Entry 1AHG (X-ray diffraction, 2.50 A resolution); this record covers chains A and B.

# Chain A (and B)
Name: Aspartate aminotransferase
From: Escherichia coli (strain K12)
Notes: EC 2.6.1.1; chain B of this document is another copy of the same molecule, construct and numbering; everything in this record applies to it too
UniProt: P00509 (AAT_ECOLI); the construct has insertions or renumbered stretches relative to UniProt, so the offset changes along the chain: 5-64 = UniProt 1-60; 66-126 = UniProt 61-121; 133-152 = UniProt 123-142; 154-231 = UniProt 143-220; 2 more segments
Sequence (396 residues; row label = number of the first residue in the row; note: 9 numbers in that range are skipped by the numbering (no residue carries them; nothing is unmodelled there)):
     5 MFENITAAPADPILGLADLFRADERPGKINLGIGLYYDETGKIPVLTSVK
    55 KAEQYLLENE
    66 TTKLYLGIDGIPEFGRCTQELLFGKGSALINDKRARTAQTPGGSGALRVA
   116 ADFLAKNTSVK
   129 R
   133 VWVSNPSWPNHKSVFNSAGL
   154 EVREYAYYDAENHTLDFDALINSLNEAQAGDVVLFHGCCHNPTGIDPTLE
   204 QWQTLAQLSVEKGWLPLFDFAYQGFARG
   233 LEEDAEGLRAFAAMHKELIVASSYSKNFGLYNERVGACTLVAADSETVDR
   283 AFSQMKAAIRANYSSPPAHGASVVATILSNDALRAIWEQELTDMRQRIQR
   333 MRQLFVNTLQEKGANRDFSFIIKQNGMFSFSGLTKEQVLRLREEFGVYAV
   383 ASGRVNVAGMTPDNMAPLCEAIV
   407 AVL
Sequence notes: engineered mutation L39 (Val35 in P00509), Y41 (Lys37 in P00509), I47 (Thr43 in P00509), L69 (Asn64 in P00509), S109 (Thr104 in P00509), S297 (Asn285 in P00509)
Small-molecule neighbours:
  - pyridoxal phosphate / tyrosine, molecule 1: D15, I17, L18, I37, G38, G107, G108, S109, W140, N142, H143, H189, N194, D222, A224, Y225, S255, S257, K258, R266, F360, R386
  - pyridoxal phosphate / tyrosine, molecule 2: Y70, R292, S296
Curated features (UniProtKB/Swiss-Prot):
  - binding site (L-aspartate): G38, W140, N194, R386
  - modified residue: K258 (N6-(pyridoxal phosphate)lysine)

# How chain A and chain B interact
Pairs across the interface - 145 pairs, chain A then chain B:
  M5(A) with V125(B), hydrophobic; G183(B); E249(B), hydrogen bond (backbone-side chain)
  F6(A) with F118(B), hydrophobic; E249(B), hydrogen bond (backbone-side chain); I251(B), hydrophobic; V273(B); T279(B); R282(B), hydrogen bond (backbone-side chain); A283(B), hydrophobic
  E7(A) with R282(B), hydrogen bond (backbone-side chain)
  I9(A) with N122(B); R282(B), hydrogen bond (backbone-side chain); Q286(B)
  T10(A) with Q286(B), hydrogen bond (backbone-side chain)
  A11(A) with R282(B); S285(B); Q286(B)
  A12(A) with S285(B), hydrogen bond (backbone-side chain); Q286(B)
  D15(A) with R292(B), salt bridge
  P16(A) with R292(B)
  I37(A) with Y70(B), hydrophobic
  L39(A) with L69(B), hydrophobic; Y70(B), hydrophobic
  K46(A) with T66(B), hydrogen bond (side chain-backbone); T67(B)
  I47(A) with T66(B); T67(B), hydrogen bond (backbone-side chain); L69(B), hydrophobic
  P48(A) with T66(B)
  V49(A) with T66(B); T67(B)
  K54(A) with L61(B), hydrogen bond (side chain-backbone); E64(B), hydrogen bond (side chain-backbone)
  E57(A) with K68(B)
  Q58(A) with L61(B)
  L61(A) with K54(B), hydrogen bond (backbone-side chain); Q58(B); L61(B), hydrophobic
  E64(A) with V49(B); K54(B), hydrogen bond (backbone-side chain)
  T66(A) with I47(B); P48(B); V49(B)
  T67(A) with I47(B), hydrogen bond (side chain-backbone); V49(B)
  K68(A) with V49(B); E57(B), salt bridge; G261(B); Y263(B); N264(B), hydrogen bond (backbone-backbone); E265(B), salt bridge
  L69(A) with L39(B), hydrophobic; I47(B), hydrophobic; N264(B), hydrogen bond (backbone-side chain)
  Y70(A) with S257(B); K258(B); Y263(B); N264(B); R266(B)
  L71(A) with N264(B)
  I73(A) with L18(B), hydrophobic
  P106(A) with Y295(B)
  S109(A) with N294(B); Y295(B); S296(B)
  G110(A) with N294(B)
  R113(A) with R113(B); D117(B), salt bridge; A293(B); N294(B)
  D117(A) with R113(B), salt bridge
  N122(A) with I9(B)
  V125(A) with M5(B), hydrophobic
  N142(A) with R292(B), hydrogen bond (side chain-backbone)
  S145(A) with R292(B); A293(B)
  V146(A) with A293(B)
  S149(A) with K121(B), hydrogen bond; A293(B)
  L218(A) with M5(B), hydrophobic
  E249(A) with M5(B), hydrogen bond (side chain-backbone); F6(B), hydrogen bond (side chain-backbone)
  S257(A) with Y70(B)
  K258(A) with Y70(B), hydrogen bond
  G261(A) with K68(B)
  L262(A) with K68(B)
  Y263(A) with K68(B); Y70(B)
  N264(A) with K68(B), hydrogen bond (backbone-backbone); L69(B); P298(B); P299(B); A300(B), hydrogen bond (backbone-backbone)
  E265(A) with K68(B), salt bridge; P299(B); A300(B); H301(B), hydrogen bond (side chain-backbone)
  R266(A) with Y70(B); Y295(B), hydrogen bond (side chain-backbone); S297(B), hydrogen bond (side chain-backbone); P298(B); P299(B)
  L272(A) with F6(B), hydrophobic
  V273(A) with F6(B)
  T279(A) with F6(B)
  R282(A) with F6(B); E7(B), hydrogen bond (side chain-backbone); I9(B), hydrogen bond (side chain-backbone); A11(B)
  A283(A) with F6(B), hydrophobic
  S285(A) with A11(B); A12(B), hydrogen bond (side chain-backbone)
  Q286(A) with I9(B); T10(B), hydrogen bond (side chain-backbone); A11(B); A12(B)
  A289(A) with A12(B), hydrophobic
  R292(A) with D15(B), salt bridge; P16(B); N142(B), hydrogen bond (backbone-side chain); S145(B)
  A293(A) with R113(B), hydrogen bond (backbone-side chain); S145(B); V146(B)
  N294(A) with S109(B); G110(B); R113(B); N294(B), hydrogen bond
  Y295(A) with P106(B), hydrophobic; R266(B), hydrogen bond (backbone-side chain)
  S296(A) with S109(B); R266(B)
  S297(A) with R266(B), hydrogen bond (backbone-side chain)
  P298(A) with N264(B); R266(B)
  P299(A) with N264(B); E265(B); R266(B); P299(B), hydrophobic
  A300(A) with N264(B), hydrogen bond (backbone-backbone); E265(B)
  H301(A) with E265(B), hydrogen bond (backbone-side chain); H301(B), hydrogen bond
Interface residues without a listed pair, chain A (78 interface residues in all): N8, P13, A14, L18, V53, L60, F118, T123, P141, G183, I251, A274
Interface residues without a listed pair, chain B (76 interface residues in all): N8, A14, R25, I37, K46, L60, L71, T123, P141, S149, L218, L262, L272, A274

# In short
The interface between chain A and chain B involves 78 residues on one side and 76 on the other, with 38
hydrogen bonds and 7 salt bridges. Among the polar pairs are D15(A)-R292(B), K68(A)-E57(B) and K68(A)-E265(B).
Bound to chain A: pyridoxal phosphate / tyrosine.
Chain A and chain B are both Aspartate aminotransferase (Escherichia coli (strain K12)); the structure,
Aspartate aminotransferase hexamutant, was determined by X-ray diffraction, deposited together with 1AHE,
1AHF, 1AHX and 1AHY.
